8ZPK - chains E and G of the 8 polymer chains in the assembly; structure by electron microscopy, 3.21 A resolution.

Chain E:
Name: Origin recognition complex subunit 5
From: Saccharomyces cerevisiae S288C
UniProtKB: P50874 (ORC5_YEAST); residues 1-479 here = UniProt positions 1-479
Sequence (479 residues; row label = number of the first residue in the row):
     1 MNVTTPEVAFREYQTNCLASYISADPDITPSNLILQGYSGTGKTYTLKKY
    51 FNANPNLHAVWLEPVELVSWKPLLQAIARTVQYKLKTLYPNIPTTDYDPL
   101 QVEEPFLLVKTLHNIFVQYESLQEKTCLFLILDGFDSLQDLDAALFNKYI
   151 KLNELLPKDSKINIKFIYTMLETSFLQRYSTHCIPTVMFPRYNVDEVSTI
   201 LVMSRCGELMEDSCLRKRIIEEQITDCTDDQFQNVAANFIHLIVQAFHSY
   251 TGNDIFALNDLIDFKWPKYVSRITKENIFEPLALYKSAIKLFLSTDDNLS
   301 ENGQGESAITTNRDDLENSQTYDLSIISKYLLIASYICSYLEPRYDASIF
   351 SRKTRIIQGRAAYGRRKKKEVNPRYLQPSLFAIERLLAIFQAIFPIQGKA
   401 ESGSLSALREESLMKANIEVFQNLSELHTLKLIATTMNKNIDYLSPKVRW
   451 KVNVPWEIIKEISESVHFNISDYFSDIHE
Unresolved in the structure: 300-319, 399-405
Residues lining bound ligands: ATP-gamma-S (AGS; phosphothiophosphoric acid-adenylate ester): Val8, Ala9, Phe10, Arg11, Tyr38, Ser39, Gly40, Thr41, Gly42, Lys43, Thr44, Tyr45, Tyr192, Ile200, Met203, Ser204, Ile255, Phe256

Chain G:
Molecule: 77-nt DNA strand
Sequence (77 nucleotides; numbered 1 to 77; the number before each row is that of its first residue):
     1 TACAGATTTTATGTTTAGATCTTTTATGCTTGCTTTTCAAAAGGCCTGCA
    51 GGCAAGTGCACAAACAATACTTAAATA
Unresolved in the structure: 39-77

Chain E / chain G interface:
Contacting residue pairs (9):
  Lys71(E) with DT14(G), salt bridge to the phosphate
  Arg360(E) with DT37(G), hydrogen bond to the phosphate; DC38(G), salt bridge to the phosphate
  Tyr363(E) with DT36(G), hydrogen bond to the base; DT37(G), hydrogen bond to the sugar
  Arg366(E) with DT35(G), hydrogen bond to the base; DT36(G), sugar contact
  Lys439(E) with DG18(G), base contact
  Asn440(E) with DG18(G), hydrogen bond to the phosphate

Summary:
The chain E/chain G interface involves 6 residues from each chain, with 5 hydrogen bonds and 2 salt bridges.
Among the polar pairs are Tyr363(E)-DT36(G), Arg366(E)-DT35(G) and Tyr363(E)-DT37(G). Bound to chain E:
ATP-gamma-S.
Chain E is Origin recognition complex subunit 5 (Saccharomyces cerevisiae S288C) and chain G is a 77-nt DNA
strand; the structure, Cryo-EM structure of origin recognition complex (Orc6 with residues 1 to 270 deleted)
with ARS1 DNA ..., was determined by electron microscopy (same publication as 8ZP4 and 8ZP5).
